6PC8 - chains I and K of the 7 polymer chains in the assembly; structure by electron microscopy, 2.90 A resolution.

== Chain I ==
Molecule: 23S ribosomal RNA
From: Escherichia coli
Sequence (2904 nucleotides; numbered 1 to 2904; the number before each row is that of its first residue):
     1 GGUUAAGCGA CUAAGCGUAC ACGGUGGAUG CCCUGGCAGU CAGAGGCGAU GAAGGACGUG
    61 CUAAUCUGCG AUAAGCGUCG GUAAGGUGAU AUGAACCGUU AUAACCGGCG AUUUCCGAAU
   121 GGGGAAACCC AGUGUGUUUC GACACACUAU CAUUAACUGA AUCCAUAGGU UAAUGAGGCG
   181 AACCGGGGGA ACUGAAACAU CUAAGUACCC CGAGGAAAAG AAAUCAACCG AGAUUCCCCC
   241 AGUAGCGGCG AGCGAACGGG GAGCAGCCCA GAGCCUGAAU CAGUGUGUGU GUUAGUGGAA
   301 GCGUCUGGAA AGGCGCGCGA UACAGGGUGA CAGCCCCGUA CACAAAAAUG CACAUGCUGU
   361 GAGCUCGAUG AGUAGGGCGG GACACGUGGU AUCCUGUCUG AAUAUGGGGG GACCAUCCUC
   421 CAAGGCUAAA UACUCCUGAC UGACCGAUAG UGAACCAGUA CCGUGAGGGA AAGGCGAAAA
   481 GAACCCCGGC GAGGGGAGUG AAAAAGAACC UGAAACCGUG UACGUACAAG CAGUGGGAGC
   541 ACGCUUAGGC GUGUGACUGC GUACCUUUUG UAUAAUGGGU CAGCGACUUA UAUUCUGUAG
   601 CAAGGUUAAC CGAAUAGGGG AGCCGAAGGG AAACCGAGUC UUAACUGGGC GUUAAGUUGC
   661 AGGGUAUAGA CCCGAAACCC GGUGAUCUAG CCAUGGGCAG GUUGAAGGUU GGGUAACACU
   721 AACUGGAGGA CCGAACCGAC UAAUGUUGAA AAAUUAGCGG AUGACUUGUG GCUGGGGGUG
   781 AAAGGCCAAU CAAACCGGGA GAUAGCUGGU UCUCCCCGAA AGCUAUUUAG GUAGCGCCUC
   841 GUGAAUUCAU CUCCGGGGGU AGAGCACUGU UUCGGCAAGG GGGUCAUCCC GACUUACCAA
   901 CCCGAUGCAA ACUGCGAAUA CCGGAGAAUG UUAUCACGGG AGACACACGG CGGGUGCUAA
   961 CGUCCGUCGU GAAGAGGGAA ACAACCCAGA CCGCCAGCUA AGGUCCCAAA GUCAUGGUUA
  1021 AGUGGGAAAC GAUGUGGGAA GGCCCAGACA GCCAGGAUGU UGGCUUAGAA GCAGCCAUCA
  1081 UUUAAAGAAA GCGUAAUAGC UCACUGGUCG AGUCGGCCUG CGCGGAAGAU GUAACGGGGC
  1141 UAAACCAUGC ACCGAAGCUG CGGCAGCGAC GCUUAUGCGU UGUUGGGUAG GGGAGCGUUC
  1201 UGUAAGCCUG CGAAGGUGUG CUGUGAGGCA UGCUGGAGGU AUCAGAAGUG CGAAUGCUGA
  1261 CAUAAGUAAC GAUAAAGCGG GUGAAAAGCC CGCUCGCCGG AAGACCAAGG GUUCCUGUCC
  1321 AACGUUAAUC GGGGCAGGGU GAGUCGACCC CUAAGGCGAG GCCGAAAGGC GUAGUCGAUG
  1381 GGAAACAGGU UAAUAUUCCU GUACUUGGUG UUACUGCGAA GGGGGGACGG AGAAGGCUAU
  1441 GUUGGCCGGG CGACGGUUGU CCCGGUUUAA GCGUGUAGGC UGGUUUUCCA GGCAAAUCCG
  1501 GAAAAUCAAG GCUGAGGCGU GAUGACGAGG CACUACGGUG CUGAAGCAAC AAAUGCCCUG
  1561 CUUCCAGGAA AAGCCUCUAA GCAUCAGGUA ACAUCAAAUC GUACCCCAAA CCGACACAGG
  1621 UGGUCAGGUA GAGAAUACCA AGGCGCUUGA GAGAACUCGG GUGAAGGAAC UAGGCAAAAU
  1681 GGUGCCGUAA CUUCGGGAGA AGGCACGCUG AUAUGUAGGU GAGGUCCCUC GCGGAUGGAG
  1741 CUGAAAUCAG UCGAAGAUAC CAGCUGGCUG CAACUGUUUA UUAAAAACAC AGCACUGUGC
  1801 AAACACGAAA GUGGACGUAU ACGGUGUGAC GCCUGCCCGG UGCCGGAAGG UUAAUUGAUG
  1861 GGGUUAGCGC AAGCGAAGCU CUUGAUCGAA GCCCCGGUAA ACGGCGGCCG UAACXAUAAC
  1921 GGUCCUAAGG UAGCGAAAUU CCUUGUCGGG UAAGUUCCGA CXUGCACGAA UGGCGUAAUG
  1981 AUGGCCAGGC UGUCUCCACC CGAGACUCAG UGAAAUUGAA CUCGCUGUGA AGAUGCAGUG
  2041 UACCCGCGGC AAGACGGAAA GACCCCGUXA ACCUUUACUA UAGCUUGACA CUGAACAUUG
  2101 AGCCUUGAUG UGUAGGAUAG GUGGGAGGCU UUGAAGUGUG GACGCCAGUC UGCAUGGAGC
  2161 CGACCUUGAA AUACCACCCU UUAAUGUUUG AUGUUCUAAC GUUGACCCGU AAUCCGGGUU
  2221 GCGGACAGUG UCUGGUGGGU AGUUUGACUG GGGCGGUCUC CUCCUAAAGA GUAACGGAGG
  2281 AGCACGAAGG UUGGCUAAUC CUGGUCGGAC AUCAGGAGGU UAGUGCAAUG GCAUAAGCCA
  2341 GCUUGACUGC GAGCGUGACG GCGCGAGCAG GUGCGAAAGC AGGUCAUAGU GAUCCGGUGG
  2401 UUCUGAAUGG AAGGGCCAUC GCUCAACGGA UAAAAGGUAC UCCGGGGAUA ACAGGCUGAU
  2461 ACCGCCCAAG AGUUCAUAUC GACGGCGGUG UUUGGCACCU CGAUGUCGGC UCAUCACAUC
  2521 CUGGGGCUGA AGUAGGUCCC AAGGGUAUGG CUGUUCGCCA UUUAAAGUGG UACGCGAGCU
  2581 GGGUUUAGAA CGUCGUGAGA CAGUUCGGUC CCUAUCUGCC GUGGGCGCUG GAGAACUGAG
  2641 GGGGGCUGCU CCUAGUACGA GAGGACCGGA GUGGACGCAU CACUGGUGUU CGGGUUGUCA
  2701 UGCCAAUGGC ACUGCCCGGU AGCUAAAUGC GGAAGAGAUA AGUGCUGAAA GCAUCUAAGC
  2761 ACGAAACUUG CCCCGAGAUG AGUUCUCCCU GACCCUUUAA GGGUCCUGAA GGAACGUUGA
  2821 AGACGACGAC GUUGAUAGGC CGGGUGUGUA AGCGCAGCGA UGCGUUGAGC UAACCGGUAC
  2881 UAAUGAACCG UGAGGCUUAA CCUU
Disordered / not traced: 886-891, 2030
Modified / non-standard residues: 1MG (1N-methylguanosine-5'-monophosphate) at position 745, PSU (pseudouridine-5'-monophosphate) at position 746, 5MU (5-methyluridine 5'-monophosphate) at position 747, PSU (pseudouridine-5'-monophosphate) at position 955, 6MZ (N6-methyladenosine-5'-monophosphate) at position 1618, 2MG (2N-methylguanosine-5'-monophosphate) at position 1835, PSU (pseudouridine-5'-monophosphate) at position 1911, 3TD ((1S)-1,4-anhydro-1-(3-methyl-2,4-dioxo-1,2,3,4-tetrahydropyrimidin-5-yl)-5-O-phosphono-D-ribitol) at position 1915, PSU (pseudouridine-5'-monophosphate) at position 1917, 5MU (5-methyluridine 5'-monophosphate) at position 1939, 5MC (5-methylcytidine-5'-monophosphate) at position 1962, G7M (N7-methyl-guanosine-5'-monophosphate) at position 2069, OMG (o2'-methylguanosine-5'-monophosphate) at position 2251, 2MG (2N-methylguanosine-5'-monophosphate) at position 2445, PSU (pseudouridine-5'-monophosphate) at position 2457, OMC (o2'-methylycytidine-5'-monophosphate) at position 2498, 2MA (2-methyladenosine-5'-monophosphate) at position 2503, PSU (pseudouridine-5'-monophosphate) at position 2504, OMU (o2'-methyluridine 5'-monophosphate) at position 2552, PSU (pseudouridine-5'-monophosphate) at position 2580, PSU (pseudouridine-5'-monophosphate) at position 2605
Covalent attachments: covalent link PSU_1911-A1918

== Chain K ==
Molecule: 50S ribosomal protein L2
From: Escherichia coli
UniProtKB: P60422 (RL2_ECOLI); residues 2-272 here = UniProt positions 2-272
Sequence (271 residues; each row starts with the number of its first residue):
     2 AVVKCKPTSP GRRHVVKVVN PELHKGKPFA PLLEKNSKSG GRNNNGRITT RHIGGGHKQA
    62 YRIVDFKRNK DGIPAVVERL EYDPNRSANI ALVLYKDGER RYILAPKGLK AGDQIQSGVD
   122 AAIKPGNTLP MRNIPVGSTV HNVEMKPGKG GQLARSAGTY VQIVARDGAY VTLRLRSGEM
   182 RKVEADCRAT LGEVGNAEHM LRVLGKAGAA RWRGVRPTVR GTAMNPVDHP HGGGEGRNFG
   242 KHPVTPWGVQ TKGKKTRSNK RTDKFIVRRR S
Curated features (UniProtKB/Swiss-Prot):
  - modified residue: Lys242 (N6-acetyllysine)
  - mutagenesis: His230 (H230Q: Loss of peptidyltransferase activity in reconstituted ribosomes. No change in rRNA binding or assembly into ribosomes)

== How chain I and chain K interact ==
Pairs across the interface (262; chain I residue first):
  G690(I) - Arg43(K)  hydrogen bond to the sugar
  G690(I) - Arg217(K)  hydrogen bond to the phosphate
  C691(I) - Gly41(K)  sugar contact
  C691(I) - Arg43(K)  hydrogen bond to the sugar
  C691(I) - Gly55(K)  phosphate contact
  C691(I) - Gly56(K)  phosphate contact
  C691(I) - Arg217(K)  salt bridge to the phosphate
  C692(I) - Lys39(K)  sugar contact
  C692(I) - Gly55(K)  phosphate contact
  C692(I) - Gly56(K)  hydrogen bond to the phosphate
  A693(I) - Ser38(K)  sugar contact
  A693(I) - Lys39(K)  phosphate contact
  U694(I) - Lys59(K)  salt bridge to the phosphate
  A705(I) - Lys7(K)  sugar contact
  A705(I) - Thr9(K)  sugar contact
  A706(I) - Lys7(K)  salt bridge to the phosphate
  A727(I) - Thr9(K)  base contact
  A727(I) - Arg13(K)  hydrogen bond to the sugar
  G729(I) - Pro11(K)  hydrogen bond to the base
  G729(I) - Gly12(K)  phosphate contact
  G729(I) - Arg13(K)  phosphate contact
  G729(I) - Lys207(K)  salt bridge to the phosphate
  G729(I) - Ala208(K)  base contact
  G729(I) - Gly209(K)  hydrogen bond to the base
  A730(I) - Ser10(K)  sugar contact
  A764(I) - Lys207(K)  salt bridge to the phosphate
  A764(I) - Ala208(K)  base contact
  A764(I) - Gly209(K)  sugar contact
  A764(I) - Arg212(K)  hydrogen bond to the base
  A764(I) - Trp213(K)  hydrogen bond to the phosphate
  C772(I) - Gly47(K)  sugar contact
  U773(I) - Asn46(K)  sugar contact
  U773(I) - Gly47(K)  sugar contact
  U773(I) - Arg48(K)  hydrogen bond to the phosphate
  G774(I) - Arg48(K)  salt bridge to the phosphate
  G775(I) - Arg48(K)  salt bridge to the phosphate
  G777(I) - Arg48(K)  sugar contact
  G778(I) - Arg48(K)  sugar contact
  U779(I) - Arg48(K)  phosphate contact
  U779(I) - Ile49(K)  hydrogen bond to the phosphate
  G780(I) - Ile49(K)  phosphate contact
  G780(I) - Asp229(K)  hydrogen bond to the base
  A781(I) - Arg217(K)  salt bridge to the phosphate
  A781(I) - Pro218(K)  sugar contact
  A781(I) - Val220(K)  sugar contact
  A782(I) - Val220(K)  base contact
  A782(I) - Ala224(K)  hydrogen bond to the sugar
  A782(I) - Met225(K)  base contact
  A782(I) - Asp229(K)  base contact
  A783(I) - Ala224(K)  phosphate contact
  G784(I) - Asn226(K)  hydrogen bond to the sugar
  G784(I) - Val228(K)  base contact
  A1353(I) - Lys36(K)  phosphate contact
  A1354(I) - Lys36(K)  salt bridge to the phosphate
  C1370(I) - Asn45(K)  phosphate contact
  G1371(I) - Asn45(K)  phosphate contact
  G1424(I) - Pro32(K)  phosphate contact
  G1429(I) - Lys28(K)  base contact
  A1490(I) - Gly73(K)  base contact
  A1490(I) - Ile74(K)  sugar contact
  A1490(I) - Asp98(K)  sugar contact
  G1491(I) - Asp98(K)  sugar contact
  G1491(I) - Glu100(K)  sugar contact
  G1500(I) - Asp98(K)  hydrogen bond to the base
  G1500(I) - Gly99(K)  hydrogen bond to the sugar
  G1500(I) - Arg101(K)  hydrogen bond to the phosphate
  G1501(I) - Leu95(K)  phosphate contact
  G1501(I) - Lys97(K)  sugar contact
  G1501(I) - Gly99(K)  sugar contact
  G1501(I) - Arg101(K)  salt bridge to the phosphate
  A1566(I) - His58(K)  hydrogen bond to the sugar
  A1566(I) - Trp213(K)  stacking on the base
  A1566(I) - Arg214(K)  sugar contact
  G1567(I) - His25(K)  hydrogen bond to the base
  G1567(I) - His58(K)  sugar contact
  G1567(I) - Lys59(K)  sugar contact
  G1567(I) - Gln60(K)  hydrogen bond to the phosphate
  G1567(I) - Arg63(K)  hydrogen bond to the sugar
  G1567(I) - Tyr83(K)  stacking on the base
  G1567(I) - Pro85(K)  phosphate contact
  G1568(I) - Lys28(K)  hydrogen bond to the base
  G1568(I) - His58(K)  base contact
  G1568(I) - Gln60(K)  phosphate contact
  G1568(I) - Ala61(K)  hydrogen bond to the phosphate
  G1568(I) - Arg63(K)  salt bridge to the phosphate
  G1568(I) - Pro85(K)  phosphate contact
  A1569(I) - Lys36(K)  sugar contact
  A1569(I) - Lys59(K)  hydrogen bond to the sugar
  U1693(I) - Arg14(K)  hydrogen bond to the sugar
  C1694(I) - Pro8(K)  phosphate contact
  G1695(I) - Pro8(K)  base contact
  G1695(I) - Thr9(K)  sugar contact
  G1695(I) - Arg14(K)  hydrogen bond to the base
  A1773(I) - His15(K)  base contact
  C1774(I) - Pro11(K)  base contact
  C1788(I) - Arg221(K)  salt bridge to the phosphate
  C1788(I) - Ala224(K)  phosphate contact
  A1789(I) - Pro218(K)  sugar contact
  A1789(I) - Thr219(K)  phosphate contact
  A1789(I) - Val220(K)  phosphate contact
  A1789(I) - Arg221(K)  salt bridge to the phosphate
  C1790(I) - Lys207(K)  sugar contact
  C1790(I) - Ala208(K)  hydrogen bond to the sugar
  C1790(I) - Thr219(K)  hydrogen bond to the phosphate
  A1791(I) - Leu205(K)  phosphate contact
  A1791(I) - Gly206(K)  hydrogen bond to the sugar
  A1791(I) - Lys207(K)  sugar contact
  G1792(I) - Leu205(K)  phosphate contact
  C1795(I) - Lys253(K)  hydrogen bond to the base
  U1796(I) - Thr252(K)  sugar contact
  U1796(I) - Lys253(K)  sugar contact
  U1796(I) - Gly254(K)  hydrogen bond to the sugar
  G1797(I) - Gly254(K)  sugar contact
  G1797(I) - Lys255(K)  sugar contact
  G1797(I) - Lys256(K)  salt bridge to the phosphate
  G1797(I) - Thr257(K)  sugar contact
  G1797(I) - Arg271(K)  salt bridge to the phosphate
  U1798(I) - Lys256(K)  phosphate contact
  U1798(I) - Thr257(K)  phosphate contact
  U1798(I) - Arg258(K)  phosphate contact
  U1798(I) - Arg270(K)  salt bridge to the phosphate
  U1798(I) - Arg271(K)  salt bridge to the phosphate
  G1799(I) - Leu154(K)  base contact
  G1799(I) - Leu176(K)  base contact
  G1799(I) - Arg177(K)  base contact
  G1799(I) - Ser178(K)  hydrogen bond to the base
  G1799(I) - Glu180(K)  hydrogen bond to the sugar
  G1799(I) - Arg182(K)  sugar contact
  G1799(I) - Arg258(K)  salt bridge to the phosphate
  G1799(I) - Arg270(K)  salt bridge to the phosphate
  C1800(I) - Met146(K)  sugar contact
  C1800(I) - Gln153(K)  hydrogen bond to the sugar
  C1800(I) - Arg182(K)  salt bridge to the phosphate
  C1800(I) - Arg258(K)  salt bridge to the phosphate
  A1801(I) - Lys150(K)  salt bridge to the phosphate
  A1801(I) - Gln153(K)  hydrogen bond to the phosphate
  A1801(I) - Arg262(K)  hydrogen bond to the base
  A1803(I) - Thr257(K)  hydrogen bond to the phosphate
  C1804(I) - Thr257(K)  hydrogen bond to the phosphate
  A1805(I) - Ile49(K)  sugar contact
  A1805(I) - Thr50(K)  base contact
  A1805(I) - Trp248(K)  phosphate contact
  C1806(I) - Asn44(K)  hydrogen bond to the base
  C1806(I) - Asn46(K)  base contact
  C1806(I) - Arg48(K)  sugar contact
  C1806(I) - Trp248(K)  phosphate contact
  G1807(I) - Arg48(K)  salt bridge to the phosphate
  U1812(I) - Asn44(K)  base contact
  U1812(I) - Asn45(K)  hydrogen bond to the sugar
  G1813(I) - Ser40(K)  hydrogen bond to the phosphate
  G1813(I) - Gly42(K)  sugar contact
  G1813(I) - Arg43(K)  hydrogen bond to the sugar
  G1813(I) - Asn44(K)  sugar contact
  G1813(I) - Thr50(K)  hydrogen bond to the base
  G1813(I) - Thr51(K)  base contact
  G1814(I) - Ser40(K)  hydrogen bond to the phosphate
  G1814(I) - Thr51(K)  sugar contact
  C1816(I) - Glu35(K)  hydrogen bond to the base
  C1816(I) - Asn37(K)  phosphate contact
  C1816(I) - Tyr62(K)  base contact
  G1817(I) - Tyr62(K)  hydrogen bond to the phosphate
  G1817(I) - Asn86(K)  sugar contact
  G1817(I) - Arg87(K)  salt bridge to the phosphate
  G1817(I) - Arg156(K)  salt bridge to the phosphate
  U1818(I) - Arg87(K)  salt bridge to the phosphate
  U1818(I) - Gln153(K)  hydrogen bond to the sugar
  U1818(I) - Leu154(K)  sugar contact
  U1818(I) - Ala155(K)  sugar contact
  U1818(I) - Arg156(K)  salt bridge to the phosphate
  U1818(I) - Ser157(K)  phosphate contact
  A1819(I) - Ala155(K)  hydrogen bond to the phosphate
  A1819(I) - Arg156(K)  phosphate contact
  A1819(I) - Ser157(K)  hydrogen bond to the phosphate
  A1819(I) - Thr160(K)  hydrogen bond to the phosphate
  A1819(I) - Arg177(K)  sugar contact
  A1819(I) - Ser178(K)  hydrogen bond to the sugar
  U1820(I) - Ser157(K)  hydrogen bond to the sugar
  U1820(I) - Ala158(K)  sugar contact
  U1820(I) - Gly159(K)  base contact
  U1820(I) - Arg177(K)  salt bridge to the phosphate
  U1820(I) - Ala198(K)  base contact
  U1820(I) - His200(K)  hydrogen bond to the base
  U1820(I) - Met201(K)  hydrogen bond to the base
  A1821(I) - His200(K)  salt bridge to the phosphate
  G1823(I) - Thr51(K)  sugar contact
  G1824(I) - Arg52(K)  salt bridge to the phosphate
  G1824(I) - His53(K)  salt bridge to the phosphate
  G1824(I) - Thr246(K)  sugar contact
  G1824(I) - Thr252(K)  sugar contact
  G1824(I) - Lys253(K)  base contact
  U1825(I) - Arg52(K)  salt bridge to the phosphate
  U1825(I) - Arg221(K)  phosphate contact
  U1825(I) - His230(K)  salt bridge to the phosphate
  U1825(I) - His232(K)  hydrogen bond to the phosphate
  U1825(I) - Pro247(K)  phosphate contact
  U1825(I) - Lys253(K)  hydrogen bond to the base
  G1826(I) - Arg221(K)  phosphate contact
  G1826(I) - Gly222(K)  phosphate contact
  G1826(I) - Thr223(K)  hydrogen bond to the phosphate
  G1826(I) - His232(K)  salt bridge to the phosphate
  U1827(I) - Arg221(K)  salt bridge to the phosphate
  G1828(I) - Arg221(K)  base contact
  A1829(I) - His15(K)  hydrogen bond to the base
  C1830(I) - His15(K)  sugar contact
  U1841(I) - His243(K)  hydrogen bond to the base
  G1842(I) - His243(K)  hydrogen bond to the sugar
  G1842(I) - Gln251(K)  hydrogen bond to the sugar
  C1843(I) - Gly254(K)  sugar contact
  C1843(I) - Lys255(K)  sugar contact
  C1844(I) - Gly254(K)  sugar contact
  C1844(I) - Lys255(K)  phosphate contact
  C1844(I) - Lys256(K)  phosphate contact
  G1845(I) - Lys256(K)  phosphate contact
  A1901(I) - Pro244(K)  sugar contact
  A1901(I) - Lys253(K)  salt bridge to the phosphate
  C1902(I) - Phe240(K)  phosphate contact
  C1902(I) - Gly241(K)  sugar contact
  C1902(I) - Lys242(K)  hydrogen bond to the sugar
  C1902(I) - His243(K)  sugar contact
  C1902(I) - Pro244(K)  sugar contact
  G1903(I) - Asn239(K)  phosphate contact
  G1903(I) - Phe240(K)  phosphate contact
  G1903(I) - Gly241(K)  phosphate contact
  U1971(I) - Arg238(K)  base contact
  U1971(I) - Asn239(K)  hydrogen bond to the base
  U1971(I) - Phe240(K)  base contact
  G1972(I) - Arg238(K)  salt bridge to the phosphate
  A1977(I) - Arg14(K)  base contact
  C2073(I) - Pro227(K)  sugar contact
  U2074(I) - Pro227(K)  phosphate contact
  U2085(I) - Ser259(K)  hydrogen bond to the phosphate
  U2086(I) - Lys261(K)  salt bridge to the phosphate
  U2202(I) - Lys147(K)  hydrogen bond to the sugar
  G2204(I) - Lys147(K)  salt bridge to the phosphate
  G2204(I) - Pro148(K)  hydrogen bond to the sugar
  G2204(I) - Gly149(K)  sugar contact
  G2204(I) - Lys150(K)  salt bridge to the phosphate
  A2205(I) - Gly149(K)  sugar contact
  C2222(I) - Tyr171(K)  hydrogen bond to the phosphate
  G2223(I) - Tyr171(K)  hydrogen bond to the phosphate
  G2223(I) - Lys265(K)  sugar contact
  G2224(I) - Lys265(K)  salt bridge to the phosphate
  A2227(I) - Lys261(K)  sugar contact
  A2227(I) - Arg262(K)  sugar contact
  G2228(I) - Asn260(K)  phosphate contact
  G2228(I) - Lys261(K)  salt bridge to the phosphate
  G2239(I) - Trp248(K)  sugar contact
  A2590(I) - Gly237(K)  phosphate contact
  A2590(I) - Arg238(K)  hydrogen bond to the phosphate
  C2591(I) - Gly237(K)  phosphate contact
  C2591(I) - Arg238(K)  salt bridge to the phosphate
  G2595(I) - Asn239(K)  base contact
  U2596(I) - Gly241(K)  hydrogen bond to the sugar
  G2597(I) - Gly241(K)  sugar contact
  G2597(I) - Lys242(K)  sugar contact
  A2598(I) - Gly234(K)  phosphate contact
  A2598(I) - Gly235(K)  phosphate contact
  A2598(I) - Asn239(K)  phosphate contact
  G2599(I) - Gly235(K)  hydrogen bond to the phosphate
  G2599(I) - Glu236(K)  hydrogen bond to the base
  G2599(I) - Asn239(K)  base contact
  A2600(I) - Glu236(K)  phosphate contact
Interface residues without a listed pair, chain I (117 interface residues in all): G728, A793, G1356, A1502, C1564, C1565, A1570, G1811, C2440
Interface residues without a listed pair, chain K (141 interface residues in all): Lys18, Val20, Lys26, Gly27, Ile54, Phe67, Pro75, Ser88, Glu185, Asn197, Val204, Ala211, Pro231, Val245, Gly249, Ile267

== Summary ==
117 residues of chain I and 141 residues of chain K are in contact, with 72 hydrogen bonds, 43 salt bridges
and 2 aromatic stacking contacts. Polar pairs include G729(I)-Pro11(K), G729(I)-Gly209(K) and
A764(I)-Arg212(K). UniProt lists one mutagenesis site on chain K.
Chain I is 23S ribosomal RNA and chain K is 50S ribosomal protein L2, both from Escherichia coli; the
structure, E. coli 50S ribosome bound to compound 40q, was determined by electron microscopy together with
6PC5, 6PC6, 6PC7, 6PCH, 6PCQ, 6PCR and 3 further entries from the same study.
